Entry 4BQ4 (X-ray diffraction, 2.05 A resolution); this record covers chain A.

== Chain A ==
Name: B-agarase
From: Saccharophagus degradans
Notes: EC 3.2.1.81; fragment: catalytic module, residues 47-793
Reference sequence: Q21HC5 (Q21HC5_SACD2); residue numbers follow UniProt; this construct covers 47-793
Amino-acid sequence (750 residues; numbered 44 to 793; the number before each row is that of its first residue):
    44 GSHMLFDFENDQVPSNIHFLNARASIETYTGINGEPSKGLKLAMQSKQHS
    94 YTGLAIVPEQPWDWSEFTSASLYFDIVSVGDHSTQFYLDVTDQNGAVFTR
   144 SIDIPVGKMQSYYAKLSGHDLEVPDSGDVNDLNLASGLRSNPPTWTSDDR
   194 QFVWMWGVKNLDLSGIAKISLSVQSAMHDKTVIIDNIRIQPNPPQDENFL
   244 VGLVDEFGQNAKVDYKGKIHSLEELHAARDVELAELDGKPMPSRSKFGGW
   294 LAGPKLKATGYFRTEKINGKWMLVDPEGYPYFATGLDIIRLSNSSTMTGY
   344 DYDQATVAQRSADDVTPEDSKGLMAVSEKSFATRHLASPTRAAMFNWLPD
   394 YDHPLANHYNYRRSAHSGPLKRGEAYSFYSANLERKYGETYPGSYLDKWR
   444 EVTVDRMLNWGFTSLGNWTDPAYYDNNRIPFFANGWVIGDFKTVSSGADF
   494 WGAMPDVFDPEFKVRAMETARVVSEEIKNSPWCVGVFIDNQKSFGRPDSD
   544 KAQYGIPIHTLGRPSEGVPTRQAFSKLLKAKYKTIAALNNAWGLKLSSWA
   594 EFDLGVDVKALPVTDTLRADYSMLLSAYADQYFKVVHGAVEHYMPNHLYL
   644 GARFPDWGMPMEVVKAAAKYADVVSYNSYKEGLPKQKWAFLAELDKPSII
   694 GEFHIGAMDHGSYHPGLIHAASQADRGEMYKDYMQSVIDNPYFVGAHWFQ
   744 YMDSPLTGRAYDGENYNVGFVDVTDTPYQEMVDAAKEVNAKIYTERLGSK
Sequence notes: expression tag (44-46); engineered mutation Q534 (Glu in Q21HC5)
Metal / ion sites: Ca2+: D50, E52, S80, K81, D228

== In short ==
D50, E52, S80, K81 and D228 coordinate Ca2+.
Chain A is B-agarase (Saccharophagus degradans); the structure, Structural analysis of an exo-beta-agarase,
was determined by X-ray diffraction together with 4BQ2, 4BQ3 and 4BQ5 from the same study.
